Entry 6ZXS (X-ray diffraction, 3.00 A resolution); this record covers chains H and L of the 16 polymer chains in the assembly.

[Chain H]
Protein: Photosystem I reaction center subunit VI
From: Pisum sativum
UniProtKB: A0A0M3KL10 (A0A0M3KL10_PEA); aligned to UniProt positions 53-138 over residues 53-138
Chain sequence (88 residues; row label = number of the first residue in the row):
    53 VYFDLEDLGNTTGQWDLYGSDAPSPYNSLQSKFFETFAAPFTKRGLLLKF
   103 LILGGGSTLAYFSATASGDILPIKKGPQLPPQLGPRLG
Sequence notes: conflict Leu-60 (Ile9 in A0A0M3KL10), Asn-79 (Ser28 in A0A0M3KL10), Ser-80 (Pro29 in A0A0M3KL10), Ala-116 (Thr65 in A0A0M3KL10), Lys-126 (Val75 in A0A0M3KL10), Gln-134 (Lys83 in A0A0M3KL10); insertion (139)
Ligand contacts:
  - chlorophyll a (CLA), molecule 1: Pro-77, Tyr-78, Gln-82, Phe-86
  - chlorophyll a (CLA), molecule 2: Asn-79, Leu-81, Gln-82, Phe-85, Phe-86
  - chlorophyll a (CLA), molecule 3: Gly-107, Thr-110, Leu-111, Leu-123

[Chain L]
Protein: PsaL domain-containing protein
From: Pisum sativum
UniProtKB: E1C9L1 (E1C9L1_PEA); residues 54-210 here correspond to UniProt positions 4-160 (UniProt number = residue number - 50)
Chain sequence (157 residues; each row starts with the number of its first residue):
    54 YQVVQPINGDPFIGSLETPVTSSPLVAWYLSNLPGYRTAVNPLLRGIEVG
   104 LAHGFLLVGPFVKAGPLRNTEIAGQAGSLAAGGLVVILSICLTIYGISSF
   154 NEGDPSTAPSLTLTGRKKQPDQLQTADGWAKFTGGFFFGGISGVIWAFFL
   204 LYVLDLP
Sequence notes: conflict Val-57 (Ile7 in E1C9L1), Val-79 (Ile29 in E1C9L1), Gly-88 (Ala38 in E1C9L1), Asn-94 (Ser44 in E1C9L1), Phe-108 (Tyr58 in E1C9L1), Ile-143 (Leu93 in E1C9L1), Asp-157 (Ala107 in E1C9L1), Gln-172 (Glu122 in E1C9L1), Phe-201 (Tyr151 in E1C9L1)
Bound ions: chlorophyll a Mg near Glu-101 (its only coordinating residue here)
Ligand contacts:
  - beta-carotene (BCR), molecule 1: Tyr-82, Leu-104, Ala-105, Phe-108, Leu-109, Phe-191, Ser-195, Ile-198, Trp-199
  - beta-carotene (BCR), molecule 2: Val-102, His-106, Leu-141, Cys-144, Leu-145, Ile-147, Tyr-148, Trp-182, Phe-185, Phe-189
  - beta-carotene (BCR), molecule 3: Phe-108, Trp-199, Leu-203
  - beta-carotene (BCR), molecule 4: Phe-114, Ala-133, Leu-137, Ile-140
  - chlorophyll a (CLA), molecule 1: Val-57, Leu-69, Thr-71, Pro-72, Val-73, Leu-78, Val-79
  - chlorophyll a (CLA), molecule 2: Leu-69, Thr-71, Val-73, Thr-74, Val-79, Leu-83
  - chlorophyll a (CLA), molecule 3: Val-73, Tyr-82, Leu-86, Pro-87, Gly-88, Glu-101, Val-102, Ala-105, His-106, Leu-109
  - chlorophyll a (CLA), molecule 4: Trp-81, Tyr-82, Asn-85, Leu-86, Arg-90, Glu-101, Leu-104, Ala-105
  - chlorophyll a (CLA), molecule 5: His-106, Leu-109, Leu-110, Leu-137, Leu-141
  - chlorophyll a (CLA), molecule 6: Phe-108, Leu-109, Gly-112, Pro-113, Lys-116, Leu-203, Leu-207, Asp-208, Leu-209, Pro-210
  - chlorophyll a (CLA), molecule 7: Pro-113, Phe-114, Ala-117, Gly-118, Pro-119, Arg-121
  - chlorophyll a (CLA), molecule 8: Phe-114, Gly-118, Pro-119, Leu-132, Ala-133, Gly-136, Val-139, Ile-140, Ile-143
  - chlorophyll a (CLA), molecule 9: Leu-137, Ile-140, Tyr-148, Ser-151, Ser-152
  - chlorophyll a (CLA), molecule 10: Ile-143, Cys-144, Ile-147

[How chain H and chain L interact]
Pairs across the interface (72):
  Tyr-54(H) with Asn-61(L); Gly-62(L); Asp-63(L)
  Asp-59(H) with Leu-164(L)
  Gly-61(H) with Leu-164(L)
  Asn-62(H) with Leu-164(L); Gly-168(L)
  Thr-63(H) with Asp-63(L)
  Thr-64(H) with Ile-66(L)
  Gln-66(H) with Pro-162(L); Leu-164(L)
  Trp-67(H) with Asn-61(L); Pro-162(L); Thr-165(L); Leu-166(L), hydrophobic
  Asp-68(H) with Thr-91(L); Pro-162(L); Leu-164(L); Lys-171(L), salt bridge
  Leu-69(H) with Ile-60(L), hydrophobic; Leu-166(L), hydrophobic
  Tyr-70(H) with Thr-74(L), hydrogen bond (side chain-backbone); Ala-80(L), hydrophobic; Leu-83(L), hydrophobic; Ser-84(L), hydrogen bond (backbone-side chain); Tyr-89(L)
  Gly-71(H) with Tyr-89(L); Thr-91(L)
  Ser-72(H) with Ser-84(L); Tyr-89(L), hydrogen bond (backbone-backbone)
  Asp-73(H) with Thr-91(L), hydrogen bond (backbone-side chain); Ala-92(L); Lys-171(L), salt bridge
  Ala-74(H) with Ala-92(L)
  Pro-77(H) with Arg-90(L)
  Tyr-78(H) with Pro-87(L); Val-93(L), hydrophobic; Leu-97(L), hydrophobic; Glu-101(L), hydrogen bond
  Ser-83(H) with Leu-97(L)
  Phe-86(H) with Leu-96(L); Ile-100(L), hydrophobic; Phe-191(L), hydrophobic
  Glu-87(H) with Asn-94(L); Leu-97(L)
  Phe-89(H) with Phe-191(L)
  Ala-90(H) with Leu-96(L), hydrophobic; Phe-191(L), hydrophobic
  Phe-93(H) with Gly-187(L); Phe-190(L), hydrophobic; Phe-191(L), hydrophobic
  Thr-94(H) with Leu-96(L); Ala-183(L); Lys-184(L)
  Arg-96(H) with Thr-146(L); Gly-149(L), hydrogen bond (side chain-backbone); Ile-150(L); Phe-153(L), hydrogen bond (side chain-backbone); Ala-179(L); Ala-183(L)
  Leu-99(H) with Thr-146(L); Thr-186(L)
  Leu-100(H) with Ile-143(L), hydrophobic; Thr-146(L); Ile-147(L), hydrophobic
  Phe-102(H) with Phe-190(L), hydrophobic
  Leu-103(H) with Val-139(L), hydrophobic; Ser-142(L); Ile-143(L), hydrophobic; Phe-190(L), hydrophobic
  Phe-114(H) with Leu-132(L), hydrophobic
  Ile-122(H) with Leu-120(L), hydrophobic
Interface residues without a listed pair, chain H (35 interface residues in all): Gly-65, Ser-76, Ile-104, Gly-107
Interface residues without a listed pair, chain L (49 interface residues in all): Ser-75, Val-79, Arg-98, Ala-126, Glu-155, Thr-160

[Summary]
The interface between chain H and chain L involves 35 residues on one side and 49 on the other; the contacts
include 7 hydrogen bonds and 2 salt bridges. Among the polar pairs are Asp-68(H)/Lys-171(L),
Asp-73(H)/Lys-171(L) and Tyr-70(H)/Thr-74(L).
Chain H is Photosystem I reaction center subunit VI and chain L is PsaL domain-containing protein, both from
Pisum sativum; the structure, Cold grown Pea Photosystem I, was determined by X-ray diffraction.
